PDB entry 8D8J | electron microscopy, 3.80 A resolution | chains D and a of the 16 polymer chains in the assembly

== Chain D ==
Molecule: 37S ribosomal protein NAM9, mitochondrial
Source organism: Saccharomyces cerevisiae
Reference sequence: P27929 (NAM9_YEAST); residues 1-486 here = UniProt positions 1-486
Chain sequence (486 residues; row label = number of the first residue in the row):
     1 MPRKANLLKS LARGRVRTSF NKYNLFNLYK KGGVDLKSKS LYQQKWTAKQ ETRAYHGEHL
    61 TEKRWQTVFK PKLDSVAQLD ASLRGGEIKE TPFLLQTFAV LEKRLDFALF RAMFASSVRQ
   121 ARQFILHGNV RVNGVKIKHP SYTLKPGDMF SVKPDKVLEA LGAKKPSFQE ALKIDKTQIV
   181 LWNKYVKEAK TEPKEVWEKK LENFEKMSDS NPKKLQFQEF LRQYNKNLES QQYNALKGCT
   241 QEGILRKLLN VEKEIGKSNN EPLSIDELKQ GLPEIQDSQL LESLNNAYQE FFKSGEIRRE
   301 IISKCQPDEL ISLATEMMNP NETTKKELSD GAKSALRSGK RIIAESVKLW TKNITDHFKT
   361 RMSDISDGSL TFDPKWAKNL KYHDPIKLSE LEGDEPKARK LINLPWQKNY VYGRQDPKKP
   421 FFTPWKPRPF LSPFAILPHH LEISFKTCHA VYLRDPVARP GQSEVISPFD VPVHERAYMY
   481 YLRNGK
Disordered / not traced: 1, 77-87, 206-371
Swiss-Prot annotation at these positions:
  - mutagenesis: Ser82 (S82L: In NAM9-1; suppressor for ocher mutations in mitochondrial DNA, possibly through decreasing the fidelity of translation), Leu109 (L109F: In MNA6-3; causes temperature-dependent loss of the 15S rRNA), Arg111 (R111K: In MNA6-1; causes temperature-dependent loss of the 15S rRNA), Pro424 (P424L: In MNA6-4; causes temperature-dependent loss of the 15S rRNA), Pro438 (P438L: In MNA6-2; causes temperature-dependent loss of the 15S rRNA)

== Chain a ==
Molecule: 15S ribosomal RNA
Source organism: Saccharomyces cerevisiae
Sequence (1713 nucleotides; numbered -63 to 1649 plus 13 insertion-coded residues; 13 numbers in that range are skipped by the numbering (no residue carries them; nothing is unmodelled there); the number before each row is that of its first residue; a row labelled like 1278A-1278M holds insertion residues (1278A, then the next letters in order); numbers below 1 keep their minus sign (U-63 is residue -63)):
   -63 UUUUAUAUAA UAAUAAUAAU AUAUAUAUAU AUAUAUUAUU AUAUUAGUUA UAUAAUAAGG
    -3 AAAAGUAAAA AAUUUAUAAG AAUAUGAUGU UGGUUCAGAU UAAGCGCUAA AUAAGGACAU
    57 GACACAUGCG AAUCAUACGU UUAUUAUUGA UAAGAUAAUA AAUAUGUGGU GUAAACGUGA
   117 GUAAUUUUAU UAGGAAUUAA UGAACUAUAG AAUAAGCUAA AUACUUAAUA UAUUAUUAUA
   177 UAAAAAUAAU UUAUAUAAUA AAAAGGAUAU AUAUAUAAUA UAUAUUUAUC UAUAGUCAAG
   237 CCAAUAAUGG UUUAGGUAGU AGGUUUAUUA AGAGUUAAAC CUAGCCAACG AUCCAUAAUC
   297 GAUAAUGAAA GUUAGAACGA UCACGUUGAC UCUGAAAUAU AGUCAAUAUC UAUAAGAUAC
   357 AGCAGUGAGG AAUAUUGGAC AAUGAUCGAA AGAUUGAUCC AGUUACUUAU UAGGAUGAUA
   417 UAUAAAAAUA UUUUAUUUUA UUUAUAAAUA UUAAAUAUUU AUAAUAAUAA UAAUAAUAAU
   477 AUAUAUAUAU AAAUUGAUUA AAAAUAAAAU CCAUAAAUAA UUAAAAUAAU GAUAUUAAUU
   537 ACCAUAUAUA UUUUUAUAUG GAUAUAUAUA UUAAUAAUAA UAUUAAUUUU AUUAUUAUUA
   597 AUAAUAUAUU UUAAUAGUCC UGACUAAUAU UUGUGCCAGC AGUCGCGGUA ACACAAAGAG
   657 GGCGAGCGUU AAUCAUAAUG GUUUAAAGGA UCCGUAGAAU GAAUUAUAUA UUAUAAUUUA
   717 GAGUUAAUAA AAUAUAAUUA AAGAAUUAUA AUAGUAAAGA UGAAAUAAUA AUAAUAAUUA
   777 UAAGACUAAU AUAUGUGAAA AUAUUAAUUA AAUAUUAACU GACAUUGAGG GAUUAAAACU
   837 AGAGUAGCGA AACGGAUUCG AUACCCGUGU AGUUCUAGUA GUAAACUAUG AAUACAAUUA
   897 UUUAUAAUAU AUAUUAUAUA UAAAUAAUAA AUGAAAAUGA AAGUAUUCCA CCUGAAGAGU
   957 ACGUUAGCAA UAAUGAAACU CAAAACAAUA GACGGUUACA GACUUAAGCA GUGGAGCAUG
  1017 UUAUUUAAUU CGAUAAUCCA CGACUAACCU UACCAUAUUU UGAAUAUUAU AAUAAUUAUU
  1077 AUAAUUAUUA UAUUACAGGC GUUACAUUGU UGUCUUUAGU UCGUGCUGCA AAGUUUUAGA
  1137 UUAAGUUCAU AAACGAACAA AACUCCAUAU AUAUAAUUUU AAUUAUAUAU AAUUUUAUAU
  1197 UAUUUAUUAA UAUAAAGAAA GGAAUUAAGA CAAAUCAUAA UGAUCCUUAU AAUAUGGGUA
  1257 AUAGACGUGC UAUAAUAAAA UG
1278A-1278M AUAAUAAAAUUAU
  1282 AUAAA
  1297 AUAUAUUUAA UUAUAUUUAA UUAAUAAUAU AAAACAUUUU AAUUUUUAAU AUAUUUUUUU
  1357 AUUAUAUAUU AAUAUGAAUU AUAAUCUGAA AUUCGAUUAU AUGAAAAAAG AAUUGCUAGU
  1417 AAUACGUAAA UUAGUAUGUU ACGGUGAAUA UUCUAACUGU UUCGCACUAA UCACUCAUCA
  1477 CGCGUUGAAA CAUAUUAUUA UCUUAUUAUU UAUAUAAUAU UUUUUAAUAA AUAUUAAUAA
  1537 UUAUUAAUUU AUAUUUAUUU AUAUCAGAAA UAAUAUGAAU UAAUGCGAAG UUGAAAUACA
  1597 GUUACCGUAG GGGAACCUGC GGUGGGCUUA UAAAUAUCUU AAAUAUUCUU ACA
Disordered / not traced: -54 to -16, 3-7, 86-88, 167-171, 211-213, 421-477, 546-549, 564-599, 705-707, 750-771, 841-869, 880-884, 906-910, 1028-1046, 1075-1077, 1108-1234, 1278A-1278M, 1297-1327, 1339-1367, 1374-1400, 1529-1535, 1592-1649
Metal / ion sites: Mg2+ site 1: A55, U56, G115; Mg2+ site 2 near A110 (its only coordinating residue here); Mg2+ site 3: G115, A294; Mg2+ site 4: A116, G117, A294; Mg2+ site 5 near A159 (its only coordinating residue here); Mg2+ site 6 near U256 (its only coordinating residue here); Mg2+ site 7: A312, A313; Mg2+ site 8 near G321 (its only coordinating residue here); Mg2+ site 9: G321, U336; Mg2+ site 10: C356, A357; Mg2+ site 11: C376, U379; Mg2+ site 12 near G492 (its only coordinating residue here); 5 more Mg2+ sites not listed

== Chain D / chain a interface ==
Contacting residue pairs - 94 pairs, chain D then chain a:
  Pro2(D) - U407(a)  phosphate contact
  Pro2(D) - A408(a)  base contact
  Arg3(D) - C659(a)  salt bridge to the phosphate
  Arg3(D) - G660(a)  salt bridge to the phosphate
  Lys4(D) - A612(a)  salt bridge to the phosphate
  Leu7(D) - A500(a)  phosphate contact
  Leu7(D) - A502(a)  phosphate contact
  Leu8(D) - A502(a)  hydrogen bond to the phosphate
  Lys9(D) - G413(a)  base contact
  Lys9(D) - U501(a)  phosphate contact
  Lys9(D) - A502(a)  hydrogen bond to the phosphate
  Ser10(D) - U501(a)  phosphate contact
  Ser10(D) - A502(a)  hydrogen bond to the phosphate
  Leu11(D) - U501(a)  hydrogen bond to the phosphate
  Ala12(D) - A499(a)  phosphate contact
  Arg13(D) - G656(a)  salt bridge to the phosphate
  Arg13(D) - G657(a)  salt bridge to the phosphate
  Arg15(D) - G657(a)  salt bridge to the phosphate
  Asn21(D) - U412(a)  hydrogen bond to the phosphate
  Asn21(D) - G413(a)  phosphate contact
  Lys22(D) - G413(a)  salt bridge to the phosphate
  Lys22(D) - A414(a)  salt bridge to the phosphate
  Tyr23(D) - A414(a)  hydrogen bond to the phosphate
  Tyr23(D) - U501(a)  base contact
  Leu41(D) - A15(a)  base contact
  Tyr42(D) - U621(a)  sugar contact
  Tyr42(D) - A622(a)  phosphate contact
  Gln43(D) - A622(a)  hydrogen bond to the phosphate
  Lys45(D) - A15(a)  hydrogen bond to the base
  Trp46(D) - A622(a)  sugar contact
  Trp46(D) - G658(a)  phosphate contact
  Lys49(D) - C659(a)  salt bridge to the phosphate
  Gln50(D) - G657(a)  hydrogen bond to the phosphate
  Gln50(D) - G658(a)  hydrogen bond to the phosphate
  Thr61(D) - G660(a)  phosphate contact
  Glu62(D) - C659(a)  phosphate contact
  Glu62(D) - G660(a)  hydrogen bond to the phosphate
  Lys63(D) - C659(a)  phosphate contact
  Lys63(D) - G660(a)  hydrogen bond to the phosphate
  Lys63(D) - C663(a)  salt bridge to the phosphate
  Arg64(D) - A405(a)  salt bridge to the phosphate
  Arg64(D) - U406(a)  salt bridge to the phosphate
  Lys72(D) - U13(a)  salt bridge to the phosphate
  Ser116(D) - A411(a)  sugar contact
  Ser117(D) - A411(a)  hydrogen bond to the phosphate
  Arg119(D) - G410(a)  salt bridge to the phosphate
  Gln120(D) - G410(a)  sugar contact
  Arg122(D) - U407(a)  salt bridge to the phosphate
  Arg122(D) - A408(a)  salt bridge to the phosphate
  Arg122(D) - G410(a)  salt bridge to the phosphate
  Gln123(D) - A408(a)  hydrogen bond to the phosphate
  Gln123(D) - G409(a)  hydrogen bond to the phosphate
  Gln123(D) - G410(a)  sugar contact
  Leu126(D) - U407(a)  phosphate contact
  Leu126(D) - A408(a)  phosphate contact
  His127(D) - A509(a)  hydrogen bond to the sugar
  His127(D) - U510(a)  hydrogen bond to the sugar
  Arg131(D) - U550(a)  hydrogen bond to the phosphate
  Lys136(D) - U536(a)  salt bridge to the phosphate
  Lys138(D) - U535(a)  phosphate contact
  Pro140(D) - U407(a)  phosphate contact
  Ser141(D) - U406(a)  phosphate contact
  Ser141(D) - U407(a)  phosphate contact
  Lys156(D) - A509(a)  sugar contact
  Glu159(D) - C508(a)  hydrogen bond to the sugar
  Lys164(D) - U412(a)  sugar contact
  Lys164(D) - U506(a)  hydrogen bond to the sugar
  Lys164(D) - C507(a)  sugar contact
  Lys165(D) - C507(a)  phosphate contact
  Lys165(D) - C508(a)  salt bridge to the phosphate
  Ser167(D) - U506(a)  phosphate contact
  Thr177(D) - U482(a)  base contact
  Val180(D) - A420(a)  base contact
  Leu181(D) - U482(a)  base contact
  Trp182(D) - U478(a)  sugar contact
  Tyr185(D) - A479(a)  sugar contact
  Tyr185(D) - U480(a)  phosphate contact
  Lys200(D) - A479(a)  salt bridge to the phosphate
  Trp376(D) - U478(a)  phosphate contact
  Pro405(D) - U478(a)  hydrogen bond to the base
  Trp406(D) - U478(a)  base contact
  Trp406(D) - A479(a)  stacking on the base
  Lys408(D) - U478(a)  base contact
  Pro420(D) - C507(a)  sugar contact
  Arg428(D) - A411(a)  hydrogen bond to the phosphate
  Arg428(D) - U412(a)  salt bridge to the phosphate
  Met479(D) - A15(a)  base contact
  Arg483(D) - A15(a)  salt bridge to the phosphate
  Arg483(D) - G34(a)  sugar contact
  Asn484(D) - G34(a)  hydrogen bond to the phosphate
  Asn484(D) - A35(a)  hydrogen bond to the phosphate
  Gly485(D) - A33(a)  sugar contact
  Lys486(D) - A33(a)  base contact
  Lys486(D) - G34(a)  sugar contact
Interface residues without a listed pair, chain D (68 interface residues in all): Ala5, Ser19, Phe20, His139, Lys153, Lys176, Leu380
Interface residues without a listed pair, chain a (46 interface residues in all): U419, A498, U551, C620, A661

== Summary ==
68 residues of chain D face 46 of chain a across their interface, with 24 hydrogen bonds, 22 salt bridges and
1 aromatic stacking contact. Among the polar pairs are Lys45(D)-A15(a), Pro405(D)-U478(a) and
His127(D)-A509(a). Curated annotation (UniProt) lists 5 mutagenesis sites on chain D.
Chain D is 37S ribosomal protein NAM9, mitochondrial and chain a is 15S ribosomal RNA, both from Saccharomyces
cerevisiae; the structure, Yeast mitochondrial small subunit assembly intermediate (State 1), was determined
by electron microscopy, deposited together with 8D8K and 8D8L.
